5GNB - chain A; structure by X-ray diffraction, 2.30 A resolution.

[Chain A]
Name: Spike glycoprotein
Organism: Human coronavirus HKU1 (isolate N1)
Reference sequence: Q5MQD0 (SPIKE_CVHN1); residues 307-677 here = UniProt positions 307-677
Chain sequence (371 residues; row label = number of the first residue in the row):
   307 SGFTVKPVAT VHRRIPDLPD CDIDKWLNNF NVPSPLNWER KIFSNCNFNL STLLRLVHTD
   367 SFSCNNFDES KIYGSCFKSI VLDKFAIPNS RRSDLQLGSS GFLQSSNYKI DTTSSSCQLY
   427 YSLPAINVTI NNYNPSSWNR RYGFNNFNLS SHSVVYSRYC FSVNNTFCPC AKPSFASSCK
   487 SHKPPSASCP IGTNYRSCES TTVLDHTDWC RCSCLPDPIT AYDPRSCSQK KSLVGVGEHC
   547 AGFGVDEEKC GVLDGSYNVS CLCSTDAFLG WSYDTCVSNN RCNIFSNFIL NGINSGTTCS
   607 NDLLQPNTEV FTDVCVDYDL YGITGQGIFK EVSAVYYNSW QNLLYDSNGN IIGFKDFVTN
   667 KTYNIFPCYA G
Disordered / not traced: 307-310, 675-677
Disulfide bonds: C327-C352, C370-C423, C382-C605, C466-C546, C474-C495, C476-C567, C485-C516, C504-C518, C520-C533, C556-C569, C582-C588, C621-C674
Glycans and other covalent adducts: N-acetylglucosamine (NAG) linked to N355, N433, N454, N470
Curated features (UniProtKB/Swiss-Prot):
  - glycosylation (N-linked (GlcNAc...) asparagine): N355, N433, N454, N470, N564, N666
From the paper describing this entry:
  - mutagenesis - V509A, L510A, D511A, H512A, W515A: abolished binding to mHKUS-2 and mHKUS-3
  - mutagenesis - R517A: decreased binding to mHKUS-2 and mHKUS-3
  - mutagenesis - W515A, R517A: abolished binding to unknown receptor

[Overview]
Covalently linked N-acetylglucosamine: at N355, N433, N454 and N470. The paper reports that V509A, L510A and
D511A, among others, abolish binding to mHKUS-2 and mHKUS-3; W515A and R517A abolish binding to unknown
receptor.
Chain A is Spike glycoprotein (Human coronavirus HKU1 (isolate N1)); the structure, Crystal Structure of the
Receptor Binding Domain of the Spike Glycoprotein of Human Betacoronavirus HKU1 (HKU1 ..., was determined by
X-ray diffraction, deposited together with 5KWB.
